8F86 - chains G and J of the 11 polymer chains in the assembly; structure by electron microscopy, 3.10 A resolution.

[Chain G]
Name: Histone H2A type 1
From: Xenopus laevis
Reference sequence: P06897 (H2A1_XENLA); residues 1-129 here correspond to UniProt positions 2-130 (UniProt number = residue number + 1)
Amino-acid sequence (129 residues; row label = number of the first residue in the row):
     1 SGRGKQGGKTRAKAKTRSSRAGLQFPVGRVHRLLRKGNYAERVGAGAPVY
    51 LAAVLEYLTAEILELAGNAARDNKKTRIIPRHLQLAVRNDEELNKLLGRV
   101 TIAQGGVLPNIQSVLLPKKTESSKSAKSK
Not modelled in the structure: 1-13, 119-129
Differences from the reference sequence: conflict Arg99 (Gly100 in P06897), Ser123 (Ala124 in P06897)
UniProt features mapped onto this chain:
  - modified residue: Ser1 (N-acetylserine), Lys5 (N6-(2-hydroxyisobutyryl)lysine), Lys9 (N6-(2-hydroxyisobutyryl)lysine), Lys36 (N6-(2-hydroxyisobutyryl)lysine), Lys74 (N6-(2-hydroxyisobutyryl)lysine), Lys75 (N6-(2-hydroxyisobutyryl)lysine), Lys95 (N6-(2-hydroxyisobutyryl)lysine), Gln104 (N5-methylglutamine), Lys118 (N6-(2-hydroxyisobutyryl)lysine)
  - cross-link (Glycyl lysine isopeptide (Lys-Gly)): Lys13 (interchain with G-Cter in ubiquitin), Lys15 (interchain with G-Cter in ubiquitin), Lys119 (interchain with G-Cter in ubiquitin)

[Chain J]
Molecule: 185-nt DNA strand
From: synthetic construct
Sequence (185 nucleotides; row label = number of the first residue in the row; numbers below 1 keep their minus sign (DA-92 is residue -92)):
   -92 ATCCCTATACGCGGCCGCCCTGGAGAATCCCGGTGCCGAGGCCGCTCAAT
   -42 TGGTCGTAGACAGCTCTAGCACCGCTTAAACGCACGTACGCGCTGTCCCC
     8 CGCGTTTTAACCGCCAAGGGGATTACTCCCTAGTCTCCAGGCACGTGTCA
    58 GATATATACATCCTGTGCATGTATTGAACAGCGAT
Not modelled in the structure: -92 to -73, 76-92

[Chain G / chain J interface]
Pairs across the interface - 10 pairs, chain G then chain J:
  Ala14(G) - DT-42(J)  phosphate contact
  Lys15(G) - DT-43(J)  phosphate contact
  Lys15(G) - DT-42(J)  phosphate contact
  Thr16(G) - DT-43(J)  phosphate contact
  Arg17(G) - DT-43(J)  salt bridge to the phosphate
  Arg20(G) - DT-42(J)  salt bridge to the phosphate
  Arg29(G) - DA-44(J)  phosphate contact
  Arg32(G) - DA-44(J)  salt bridge to the phosphate
  Arg42(G) - DA-35(J)  sugar contact
  Arg77(G) - DA-54(J)  sugar contact
Interface residues without a listed pair, chain G (11 interface residues in all): Ser18, Gly28

[Summary]
Chain G and chain J form an interface of 11 and 5 residues respectively; the contacts include 3 salt bridges.
Polar pairs include Arg17(G)-DT-43(J), Arg20(G)-DT-42(J) and Arg32(G)-DA-44(J).
Chain G is Histone H2A type 1 (Xenopus laevis) and chain J is a 185-nt DNA strand (synthetic construct); the
structure, SIRT6 bound to an H3K9Ac nucleosome, was determined by electron microscopy.
